Entry 1HKU (X-ray diffraction, 2.30 A resolution); this record covers chain A.

== Chain A ==
Molecule: C-terminal binding protein 3
Source organism: Rattus norvegicus
UniProtKB: Q9Z2F5 (CTBP1_RAT); numbering as in UniProt (aligned over 1-350)
Sequence (358 residues; numbered -7 to 350; the number before each row is that of its first residue; numbers below 1 keep their minus sign (Met-7 is residue -7)):
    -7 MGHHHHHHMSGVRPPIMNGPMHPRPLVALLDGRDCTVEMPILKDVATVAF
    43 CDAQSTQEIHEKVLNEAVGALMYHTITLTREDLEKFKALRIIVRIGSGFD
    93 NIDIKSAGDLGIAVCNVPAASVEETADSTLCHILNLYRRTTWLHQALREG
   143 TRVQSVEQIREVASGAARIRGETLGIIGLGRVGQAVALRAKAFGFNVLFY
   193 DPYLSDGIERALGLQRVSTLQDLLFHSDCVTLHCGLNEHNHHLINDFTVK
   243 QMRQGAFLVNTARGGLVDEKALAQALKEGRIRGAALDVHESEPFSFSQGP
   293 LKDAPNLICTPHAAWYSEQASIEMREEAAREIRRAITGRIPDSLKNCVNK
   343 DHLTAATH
Unresolved in the structure: -7 to 14, 347-350
Sequence notes: expression tag (-7 to 0)
Modified residues: Cys27 (s-hydroxycysteine; CSO)
UniProt features mapped onto this chain:
  - active site: Arg255, Glu284, His304 (Proton donor)
  - binding site (NAD(+)): Ser89, Ile169 to Val174, Asp193, Cys226 to Asn232, Thr253 to Arg255, Asp279
  - modified residue: Ser289 (Phosphoserine)
  - mutagenesis: Ala41 (A41E: Strongly reduces interaction with E1A), Val55 (V55R: Strongly reduces interaction with E1A), Gly172 (G172E: Loss dimerization and of NAD binding)
Small-molecule neighbours: NAD (nicotinamide-adenine-dinucleotide): Ser89, Gly90, Pro110, Ser113, Thr117, Ile169, Gly170, Leu171, Gly172, Arg173, Val174, Gly175, Tyr192, Asp193, Pro194, Tyr195, Leu196, His225, Cys226, Gly227, Leu228, Asn229, Asn232, Leu235, Thr253, Ala254, Arg255, Asp279, Val280, His304, Ala306, Trp307
Reported in the primary citation:
  - binding site for NAD: Gly170 to Asp193, Arg255, His304
  - catalytic residues: Arg255, Glu284, His304
  - self-association interface (contacts with another copy of this molecule): Arg140 to Val154
  - specificity-determining residues: Asp193 (proposed by the authors, not directly observed)
  - mutagenesis - G172E, H304L: abolished binding to NAD
  - mutagenesis - G172E, H304L: unchanged binding to GST-ctE1A

== Summary ==
Ligands of chain A: NAD. Curated annotation (UniProt) lists 3 active-site residues, 19 NAD+-binding residues
and 3 mutagenesis sites. The paper reports catalytic residues Arg255, Glu284 and His304; G172E and H304L
abolish binding to NAD.
Chain A is C-terminal binding protein 3 (Rattus norvegicus); the structure, CtBP/BARS: a dual-function protein
involved in transcription corepression and Golgi membrane fission, was determined by X-ray diffraction (same
publication as 1HL3).
